Entry 2KXN (solution NMR); this record covers chains A and B.

Chain A:
Molecule: 6-nt RNA strand
Sequence (6 nucleotides; numbered 1 to 6; the number before each row is that of its first residue):
     1 AAGAAC

Chain B:
Name: Transformer-2 protein homolog beta
Source organism: Homo sapiens
Notes: fragment: RRM domain, residues 106-200
Reference sequence: P62995 (TRA2B_HUMAN); residues 106-200 here = UniProt positions 106-200
Chain sequence (129 residues; row label = number of the first residue in the row):
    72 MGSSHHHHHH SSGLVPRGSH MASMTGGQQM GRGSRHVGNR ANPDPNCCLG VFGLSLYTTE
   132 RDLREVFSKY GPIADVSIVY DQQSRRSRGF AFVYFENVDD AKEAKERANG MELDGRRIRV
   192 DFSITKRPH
Unresolved in the structure: 72-105
Differences from the reference sequence: expression tag (72-105)

How chain A and chain B interact:
Residue-residue contacts (34; chain A residue first):
  A1(A) with Arg187(B), base contact
  A2(A) with Phe123(B), base contact; Gly124(B), base contact; Arg187(B), base contact; Arg188(B), base contact; Ile189(B), base contact; Arg190(B), base contact
  G3(A) with Phe123(B), base contact; Arg159(B), sugar contact; Phe161(B), base contact; Arg190(B), base contact; Ser194(B), base contact; Ile195(B), base contact
  A4(A) with Arg111(B), sugar contact; Arg159(B), phosphate contact; Phe161(B), sugar contact; Ile195(B), base contact
  A5(A) with Arg111(B), phosphate contact; Val150(B), sugar contact; Arg159(B), phosphate contact; Phe163(B), base contact; Tyr165(B), base contact; Ile195(B), base contact; Thr196(B), base contact; Lys197(B), base contact; Arg198(B), base contact; Pro199(B), sugar contact; His200(B), sugar contact
  C6(A) with Ser148(B), base contact; Ile149(B), base contact; Val150(B), base contact; Gln153(B), phosphate contact; Pro199(B), sugar contact; His200(B), sugar contact
Also at the interface, not in a pair above, chain B (23 interface residues in all): Tyr151

Overview:
6 residues of chain A face 23 of chain B across their interface.
Here chain A is a 6-nt RNA strand and chain B is Transformer-2 protein homolog beta (Homo sapiens). Entry 2KXN
(NMR structure of human Tra2beta1 RRM in complex with AAGAAC RNA) was determined by solution NMR.
